Entry 9GEP (electron microscopy, 2.89 A resolution); this record covers chains C and J of the 12 polymer chains in the assembly.

# Chain C
Protein: Histone H2A type 1
From: Xenopus laevis
Reference sequence: P06897 (H2A1_XENLA); residues 10-120 here correspond to UniProt positions 11-121 (UniProt number = residue number + 1)
Chain sequence (111 residues; each row starts with the number of its first residue):
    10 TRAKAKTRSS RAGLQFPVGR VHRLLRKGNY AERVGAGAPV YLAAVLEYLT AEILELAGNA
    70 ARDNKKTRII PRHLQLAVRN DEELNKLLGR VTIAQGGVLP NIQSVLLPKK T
Unresolved in the structure: 10, 119-120
Construct notes: conflict Arg99 (Gly100 in P06897)

# Chain J
Molecule: Widom-601 DNA
Sequence (147 nucleotides; each row starts with the number of its first residue; numbers below 1 keep their minus sign (DA-73 is residue -73)):
   -73 ATCGAGAATC CCGGTGCCGA GGCCGCTCAA TTGGTCGTAG ACAGCTCTAG CACCGCTTAA
   -13 ACGCACGTAC GCGCTGTCCC CCGCGTTTTA ACCGCCAAGG GGATTACTCC CTAGTCTCCA
    47 GGCACGTGTC AGATATATAC ATCCGAT
Unresolved in the structure: -73, 73

# Chain C / chain J interface
Residue-residue contacts (14):
  Arg11(C) - DT43(J)  hydrogen bond to the base
  Arg11(C) - DC44(J)  sugar contact
  Arg29(C) - DG48(J)  sugar contact
  Arg29(C) - DC49(J)  salt bridge to the phosphate
  Glu41(C) - DA39(J)  phosphate contact
  Arg42(C) - DT38(J)  hydrogen bond to the sugar
  Arg42(C) - DA39(J)  phosphate contact
  Val43(C) - DT38(J)  sugar contact
  Val43(C) - DA39(J)  hydrogen bond to the phosphate
  Gly44(C) - DT38(J)  phosphate contact
  Ala45(C) - DT38(J)  phosphate contact
  Thr76(C) - DA57(J)  phosphate contact
  Thr76(C) - DG58(J)  hydrogen bond to the phosphate
  Arg77(C) - DG58(J)  hydrogen bond to the phosphate
Other interface residues (no listed pair), chain C (13 interface residues in all): Thr16, His31, Arg35, Lys75
Other interface residues (no listed pair), chain J (11 interface residues in all): DC37, DG47, DA59

# Overview
13 residues of chain C face 11 of chain J across their interface, with 5 hydrogen bonds and 1 salt bridge.
Among the polar pairs are Arg11(C)-DT43(J), Arg42(C)-DT38(J) and Val43(C)-DA39(J).
Chain C is Histone H2A type 1 (Xenopus laevis) and chain J is Widom-601 DNA; the structure, Native monomeric
Myeloperoxidase bound to nucleosome core particle, was determined by electron microscopy, deposited together
with 9GEN, 9GEO, 9GEQ, 9GER, 9IHD, 9IHE and 9IHF.
